1KX3 - chains E and F of the 10 polymer chains in the assembly; structure by X-ray diffraction, 2.00 A resolution.

== Chain E ==
Name: histone H3
Organism: Xenopus laevis
UniProtKB: P84233 (H31_XENLA); residues 1-135 here = UniProt positions 1-135
Sequence (135 residues; numbered 1 to 135; the number before each row is that of its first residue):
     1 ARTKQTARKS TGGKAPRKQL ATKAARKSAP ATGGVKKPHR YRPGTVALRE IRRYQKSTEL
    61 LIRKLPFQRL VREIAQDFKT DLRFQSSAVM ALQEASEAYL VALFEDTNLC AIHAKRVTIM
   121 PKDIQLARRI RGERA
Disordered / not traced: 1-37
Construct notes: conflict Ala102 (Gly in P84233)
Ion coordination: Mn2+: Asp77 (shared with 1 residue of chain D)
Curated features (UniProtKB/Swiss-Prot):
  - modified residue: Lys37 (N6,N6,N6-trimethyllysine), Ser87 (Phosphoserine)

== Chain F ==
Name: histone H4
Organism: Xenopus laevis
UniProtKB: P62799 (H4_XENLA); residue numbers follow UniProt; this construct covers 1-102
Sequence (102 residues; row label = number of the first residue in the row):
     1 SGRGKGGKGL GKGGAKRHRK VLRDNIQGIT KPAIRRLARR GGVKRISGLI YEETRGVLKV
    61 FLENVIRDAV TYTEHAKRKT VTAMDVVYAL KRQGRTLYGF GG
Disordered / not traced: 1-15

== Interface between chain E and chain F ==
Pairs across the interface - 109 pairs, chain E then chain F:
  Gly44(E) - Lys44(F)
  Ala47(E) - Arg39(F)
  Ala47(E) - Lys44(F)
  Leu48(E) - Lys44(F)
  Glu50(E) - Arg35(F)
  Glu50(E) - Arg39(F)  salt bridge
  Ile51(E) - Arg39(F)
  Ile51(E) - Gly42(F)
  Ile51(E) - Val43(F)
  Tyr54(E) - Arg36(F)
  Tyr54(E) - Arg39(F)
  Tyr54(E) - Arg40(F)  hydrogen bond (backbone-side chain)
  Gln55(E) - Arg40(F)  hydrogen bond (side chain-backbone)
  Gln55(E) - Gly42(F)
  Ser57(E) - Arg40(F)  hydrogen bond
  Thr58(E) - Arg40(F)
  Glu59(E) - Arg40(F)  salt bridge
  Leu61(E) - Ala33(F)
  Leu61(E) - Arg36(F)  hydrogen bond (backbone-side chain)
  Leu61(E) - Leu37(F)  hydrophobic
  Leu61(E) - Arg40(F)
  Ile62(E) - Ile29(F)  hydrophobic
  Ile62(E) - Leu37(F)  hydrophobic
  Pro66(E) - Gly28(F)
  Phe67(E) - Leu62(F)  hydrophobic
  Arg69(E) - Asn25(F)
  Leu70(E) - Asn25(F)
  Leu70(E) - Ile26(F)  hydrophobic
  Leu70(E) - Ile29(F)  hydrophobic
  Leu70(E) - Leu62(F)  hydrophobic
  Val71(E) - Ile66(F)
  Arg72(E) - Leu22(F)
  Glu73(E) - Leu22(F)
  Glu73(E) - Arg23(F)  hydrogen bond (side chain-backbone)
  Glu73(E) - Asp24(F)  hydrogen bond (side chain-backbone)
  Glu73(E) - Asn25(F)  hydrogen bond
  Ile74(E) - Leu62(F)  hydrophobic
  Ile74(E) - Glu63(F)
  Ile74(E) - Ile66(F)  hydrophobic
  Ala75(E) - Ile66(F)  hydrophobic
  Gln76(E) - Arg19(F)
  Gln76(E) - Leu22(F)
  Phe78(E) - Glu63(F)
  Phe78(E) - Ile66(F)  hydrophobic
  Phe78(E) - Arg67(F)
  Lys79(E) - Glu74(F)
  Asp81(E) - Lys16(F)  salt bridge
  Leu82(E) - Val70(F)  hydrophobic
  Leu82(E) - Lys79(F)
  Arg83(E) - Lys79(F)  hydrogen bond (backbone-backbone)
  Arg83(E) - Thr80(F)
  Arg83(E) - Val81(F)  hydrogen bond (backbone-backbone)
  Phe84(E) - Val81(F)
  Gln85(E) - Thr80(F)
  Gln85(E) - Val81(F)  hydrogen bond (backbone-backbone)
  Gln85(E) - Thr82(F)
  Gln85(E) - Ala83(F)  hydrogen bond (side chain-backbone)
  Ser87(E) - Ala83(F)
  Ser87(E) - Phe100(F)
  Ala88(E) - Val81(F)
  Ala88(E) - Thr82(F)
  Ala88(E) - Ala83(F)
  Ala88(E) - Val86(F)
  Met90(E) - Phe100(F)  hydrophobic
  Ala91(E) - Val86(F)  hydrophobic
  Ala91(E) - Leu97(F)
  Ala91(E) - Phe100(F)
  Leu92(E) - Val65(F)  hydrophobic
  Leu92(E) - Val86(F)  hydrophobic
  Glu94(E) - Phe100(F)
  Ala95(E) - Phe61(F)
  Ala95(E) - Leu90(F)  hydrophobic
  Ser96(E) - Leu58(F)
  Ser96(E) - Phe61(F)
  Ser96(E) - Leu62(F)
  Glu97(E) - Leu37(F)
  Tyr99(E) - Val57(F)
  Tyr99(E) - Phe61(F)  hydrophobic
  Tyr99(E) - Arg95(F)
  Leu100(E) - Leu37(F)  hydrophobic
  Val101(E) - Leu37(F)
  Val101(E) - Arg40(F)
  Val101(E) - Gly41(F)
  Leu103(E) - Val57(F)  hydrophobic
  Phe104(E) - Ile34(F)  hydrophobic
  Phe104(E) - Leu37(F)
  Phe104(E) - Ala38(F)  hydrophobic
  Phe104(E) - Val43(F)
  Phe104(E) - Thr54(F)
  Glu105(E) - Gly41(F)
  Asn108(E) - Gly42(F)  hydrogen bond (side chain-backbone)
  Asn108(E) - Val43(F)
  Val117(E) - Arg45(F)
  Thr118(E) - Arg45(F)  hydrogen bond
  Thr118(E) - Ile46(F)
  Thr118(E) - Ser47(F)
  Ile119(E) - Val43(F)  hydrophobic
  Ile119(E) - Arg45(F)  hydrogen bond (backbone-backbone)
  Ile119(E) - Ser47(F)  hydrogen bond (backbone-backbone)
  Ile119(E) - Ile50(F)
  Met120(E) - Ile50(F)
  Pro121(E) - Leu49(F)  hydrophobic
  Pro121(E) - Ile50(F)
  Pro121(E) - Glu53(F)
  Ile124(E) - Ile50(F)  hydrophobic
  Ile124(E) - Glu53(F)
  Ile124(E) - Thr54(F)
  Gln125(E) - Glu53(F)  hydrogen bond
  Arg128(E) - Val57(F)
Also at the interface, not in a pair above, chain E (55 interface residues in all): Arg63, Ala98
Also at the interface, not in a pair above, chain F (50 interface residues in all): Lys59, Thr73

== Overview ==
Chain E and chain F form an interface of 55 and 50 residues respectively, with 16 hydrogen bonds and 3 salt
bridges. Among the polar pairs are Glu50(E)-Arg39(F), Glu59(E)-Arg40(F) and Asp81(E)-Lys16(F).
Chain E is histone H3 and chain F is histone H4, both from Xenopus laevis; the structure, X-Ray Structure of
the Nucleosome Core Particle, NCP146, at 2.0 A Resolution, was determined by X-ray diffraction, deposited
together with 1KX4.
